PDB entry 1Y4G | X-ray diffraction, 1.91 A resolution | chains A and D of the 4 polymer chains in the assembly

# Chain A
Protein: Hemoglobin alpha chain
From: Homo sapiens
UniProtKB: P69905 (HBA_HUMAN); residue numbers follow UniProt; this construct covers 1-141
Amino-acid sequence (141 residues; numbered 1 to 141; the number before each row is that of its first residue):
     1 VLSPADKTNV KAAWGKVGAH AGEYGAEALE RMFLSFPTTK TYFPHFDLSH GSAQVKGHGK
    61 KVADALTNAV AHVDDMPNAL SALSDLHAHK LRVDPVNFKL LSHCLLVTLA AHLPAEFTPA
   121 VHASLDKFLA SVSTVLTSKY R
Ion coordination: heme Fe near H87 (its only coordinating residue here)
Small-molecule neighbours: heme (HEM): M32, T39, Y42, F43, H45, F46, H58, K61, V62, A65, L66, L83, L86, H87, L91, V93, N97, F98, L101, L105, V132, L136
UniProt features mapped onto this chain:
  - site: K61 (Not glycated)
  - natural variant: D6 (A6D: In J-Toronto; this construct carries the variant), A13 (A13D: In J-Paris 1/J-Aljezur), E27 (A27E: In Shenyang; this construct carries the variant), K61 (K61N: In Zambia; deletion: In Clinic), D64 (A64D: In Pontoise; this construct carries the variant), D75 (D75A: In Lille; D75G: In Chapel Hill; D75N: In G-Pest), A111 (A111D: In Petah Tikva)

# Chain D
Protein: Hemoglobin beta chain
From: Homo sapiens
UniProtKB: P68871 (HBB_HUMAN); residues 1-146 here = UniProt positions 1-146
Amino-acid sequence (146 residues; row label = number of the first residue in the row):
     1 MHLTPEEKSA VTALWGKVNV DEVGGEALGR LLVVYPGTQR FFESFGDLST PDAVMGNPKV
    61 KAHGKKVLGA FSDGLAHLDN LKGTFATLSE LHCDKLHVDP ENFRLLGNVL VCVLAHHFGK
   121 EFTPPVQAAY QKVVAGVANA LAHKYH
Differences from the reference sequence: engineered mutation M1 (Val in P68871), G37 (Trp in P68871)
Ion coordination: heme Fe near H92 (its only coordinating residue here)
Small-molecule neighbours: heme (HEM): L31, T38, F41, F42, F45, H63, K66, V67, A70, F71, F85, L88, L91, H92, L96, V98, N102, F103, L106, V137, L141
UniProt features mapped onto this chain:
  - natural variant: L3 (H3L: In Graz; this construct carries the variant), E7 (E7A: In G-Makassar; E7K: In Hb C; E7Q: In Machida; E7V: In SKCA), K8 (E8K: In G-Siriraj; this construct carries the variant), V11 (A11V: In Iraq-Halabja; this construct carries the variant), G16 (W16G: In Randwick; this construct carries the variant), V23 (E23V: In D-Granada; this construct carries the variant), G24 (V24G: In Miyashiro; this construct carries the variant), G25 (G25D: In Moscva; G25R: In Riverdale-Bronx; G25V: In Savannah), L32 (L32P: In Yokohama), V33 (L33V: In Muscat; this construct carries the variant), R40 (Q40R: In Tianshui; this construct carries the variant), F42 (F42Y: In Mequon; deletion: In Bruxelles), 11 further natural variant entries in UniProt

# Interface between chain A and chain D
Residue-residue contacts - 19 pairs, chain A then chain D:
  P37(A) with H146(D)
  T38(A) with P100(D)
  K40(A) with H146(D), hydrogen bond (side chain-backbone)
  T41(A) with H97(D); D99(D); Y145(D)
  Y42(A) with R40(D); D99(D), hydrogen bond
  P44(A) with H97(D)
  L91(A) with R40(D), hydrogen bond (backbone-side chain)
  R92(A) with G37(D); R40(D); E43(D), salt bridge
  D94(A) with D99(D); E101(D)
  V96(A) with E101(D)
  N97(A) with D99(D)
  R141(A) with V34(D), hydrogen bond (side chain-backbone); Y35(D)
Other interface residues (no listed pair), chain D (15 interface residues in all): P36, Q39, V98, L105

# Summary
12 residues of chain A face 15 of chain D across their interface; the contacts include 4 hydrogen bonds and 1
salt bridge. Polar pairs include R92(A)-E43(D), K40(A)-H146(D) and Y42(A)-D99(D). Bound to chain A: heme.
Bound to chain D: heme.
Chain A is Hemoglobin alpha chain and chain D is Hemoglobin beta chain, both from Homo sapiens; the structure,
T-To-T(High) quaternary transitions in human hemoglobin: betaW37G deoxy low-salt (10 test sets), was
determined by X-ray diffraction together with 1XXT, 1XY0, 1XZ5, 1XZ7, 1XZU, 1XZV and 45 further entries from
the same study.
